5XKG - chains C and D of the 6 polymer chains in the assembly; structure by X-ray diffraction, 2.20 A resolution.

Chain C:
Molecule: Tubulin alpha-1B chain
From: Sus scrofa
Reference sequence: Q2XVP4 (TBA1B_PIG); numbering as in UniProt (aligned over 1-451)
Sequence (451 residues; numbered 1 to 451; the number before each row is that of its first residue):
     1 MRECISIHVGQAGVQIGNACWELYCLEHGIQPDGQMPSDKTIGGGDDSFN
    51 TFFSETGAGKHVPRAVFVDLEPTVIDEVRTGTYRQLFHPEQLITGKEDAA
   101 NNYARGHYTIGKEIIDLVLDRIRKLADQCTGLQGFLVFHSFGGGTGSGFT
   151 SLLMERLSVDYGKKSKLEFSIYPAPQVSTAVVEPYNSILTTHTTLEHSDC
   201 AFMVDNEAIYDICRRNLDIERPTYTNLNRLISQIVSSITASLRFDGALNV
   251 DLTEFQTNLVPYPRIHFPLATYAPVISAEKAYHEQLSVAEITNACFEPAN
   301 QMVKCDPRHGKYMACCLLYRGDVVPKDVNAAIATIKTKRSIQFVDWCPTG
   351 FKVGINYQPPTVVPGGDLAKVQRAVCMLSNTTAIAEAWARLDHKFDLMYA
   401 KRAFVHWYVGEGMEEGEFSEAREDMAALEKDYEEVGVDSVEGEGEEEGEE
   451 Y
Disordered / not traced: 441-451
Metal / ion sites: Ca2+: Asp39, Thr41, Gly44, Glu55
Residues lining bound ligands:
  - 890 (4-[(3-azanyl-4-methoxy-phenyl)-methyl-amino]chromen-2-one): Thr179, Ala180, Val181
  - GTP (guanosine-5'-triphosphate): Gly10, Gln11, Ala12, Gln15, Ile16, Asp69, Asp98, Ala99, Ala100, Asn101, Ser140, Gly142, Gly143, Gly144, Thr145, Gly146, Ile171, Pro173, Val177, Ser178, Thr179, Glu183, Asn206, Tyr224, Leu227, Asn228, Ile231
UniProt features mapped onto this chain:
  - motif: Met1 to Cys4 (MREC motif)
  - active site: Glu254
  - binding site (GTP): Gly10, Gln11, Ala12, Gln15, Glu71, Ala99, Ser140, Gly143, Gly144, Thr145, Gly146, Thr179, Glu183, Asn206, Tyr224, Asn228, Leu252
  - binding site (Mg(2+)): Glu71
  - site: Tyr451 (Involved in polymerization)
  - modified residue: Lys40 (N6,N6,N6-trimethyllysine), Ser48 (Phosphoserine), Ser232 (Phosphoserine), Tyr282 (3'-nitrotyrosine), Arg339 (Omega-N-methylarginine), Ser439 (Phosphoserine), Glu443 (5-glutamyl polyglutamate), Glu445 (5-glutamyl polyglutamate), Tyr451 (3'-nitrotyrosine)
  - cross-link (Glycyl lysine isopeptide (Lys-Gly)): Lys326 (interchain with G-Cter in ubiquitin), Lys370 (interchain with G-Cter in ubiquitin)

Chain D:
Molecule: Tubulin beta chain
From: Sus scrofa
Reference sequence: A0A287AGU7 (A0A287AGU7_PIG); numbering as in UniProt (aligned over 1-445)
Sequence (445 residues; row label = number of the first residue in the row):
     1 MREIVHIQAGQCGNQIGAKFWEVISDEHGIDPTGSYHGDSDLQLERINVY
    51 YNEATGNKYVPRAILVDLEPGTMDSVRSGPFGQIFRPDNFVFGQSGAGNN
   101 WAKGHYTEGAELVDSVLDVVRKESESCDCLQGFQLTHSLGGGTGSGMGTL
   151 LISKIREEYPDRIMNTFSVMPSPKVSDTVVEPYNATLSVHQLVENTDETY
   201 CIDNEALYDICFRTLKLTTPTYGDLNHLVSATMSGVTTCLRFPGQLNADL
   251 RKLAVNMVPFPRLHFFMPGFAPLTSRGSQQYRALTVPELTQQMFDSKNMM
   301 AACDPRHGRYLTVAAIFRGRMSMKEVDEQMLNVQNKNSSYFVEWIPNNVK
   351 TAVCDIPPRGLKMSATFIGNSTAIQELFKRISEQFTAMFRRKAFLHWYTG
   401 EGMDEMEFTEAESNMNDLVSEYQQYQDATADEQGEFEEEEGEDEA
Disordered / not traced: 274-283, 432-445
Residues lining bound ligands:
  - 890 (4-[(3-azanyl-4-methoxy-phenyl)-methyl-amino]chromen-2-one): Cys239, Leu240, Leu246, Ala248, Asp249, Lys252, Leu253, Asn256, Met257, Thr312, Val313, Ala314, Ala315, Ile316, Asn348, Val349, Lys350, Thr351, Ala352
  - GTP (guanosine-5'-triphosphate): Gly10, Gln11, Cys12, Gln15, Ile16, Asp67, Glu69, Gly96, Ala97, Gly98, Asn99, Ser138, Gly140, Gly141, Gly142, Thr143, Gly144, Val169, Pro171, Val175, Ser176, Glu181, Asn204, Leu207, Tyr222, Leu225, Asn226

How chain C and chain D interact:
Contacting residue pairs - 52 pairs, chain C then chain D:
  Lys96(C) with Arg2(D); Cys129(D)
  Glu97(C) with Cys129(D)
  Asp98(C) with Asp249(D); Lys252(D), salt bridge
  Ala100(C) with Arg251(D); Lys252(D); Val255(D)
  Asn101(C) with Lys252(D); Asn256(D), hydrogen bond
  Arg105(C) with Arg251(D)
  Pro175(C) with Asn347(D)
  Ser178(C) with Lys350(D), hydrogen bond (backbone-side chain)
  Thr179(C) with Leu246(D)
  Ala180(C) with Asn256(D)
  Val181(C) with Asn256(D), hydrogen bond (backbone-side chain); Ile345(D), hydrophobic; Pro346(D)
  Val182(C) with Asn256(D)
  Glu220(C) with Lys324(D)
  Arg221(C) with Met323(D); Lys324(D); Asp327(D), salt bridge
  Tyr224(C) with Gln245(D)
  Lys394(C) with Pro346(D); Asn347(D), hydrogen bond
  Leu397(C) with Glu343(D); Trp344(D); Pro346(D), hydrophobic; Ala430(D), hydrophobic
  Met398(C) with Trp344(D), hydrogen bond (backbone-backbone); Pro346(D)
  Lys401(C) with Phe260(D); Trp344(D); Ala428(D); Thr429(D), hydrogen bond (side chain-backbone)
  Arg402(C) with Phe260(D)
  Ala403(C) with Pro259(D); Phe260(D), hydrophobic
  Phe404(C) with Val255(D); Asn256(D); Val258(D); Pro259(D), hydrogen bond (backbone-backbone); Thr312(D); Ile345(D), hydrophobic
  His406(C) with Val258(D); Pro259(D), hydrogen bond (side chain-backbone); Phe260(D); Pro261(D)
  Trp407(C) with Ala254(D); Val255(D); Val258(D), hydrogen bond (side chain-backbone)
Also at the interface, not in a pair above, chain C (28 interface residues in all): Thr73, Tyr210, Thr223, Glu411
Also at the interface, not in a pair above, chain D (32 interface residues in all): Asp128, Arg162, Asn247, Ser322, Asn348

Summary:
Chain C and chain D form an interface of 28 and 32 residues respectively, with 9 hydrogen bonds and 2 salt
bridges. Among the polar pairs are Asp98(C)-Lys252(D), Arg221(C)-Asp327(D) and Asn101(C)-Asn256(D). Compound
890 is bound between chain C and chain D. Chain C binds GTP.
Chain C is Tubulin alpha-1B chain and chain D is Tubulin beta chain, both from Sus scrofa; the structure,
Crystal structure of T2R-TTL-CH1 complex, was determined by X-ray diffraction.
